5B6M - chains A and B; structure by X-ray diffraction, 2.50 A resolution.

[Chain A (and B)]
Molecule: Peroxiredoxin-6
Source organism: Homo sapiens
Notes: EC 1.11.1.15; chain B of this document is another copy of the same molecule, construct and numbering; everything in this record applies to it too
UniProtKB: P30041 (PRDX6_HUMAN); residue numbers follow UniProt; this construct covers 1-224
Chain sequence (224 residues; numbered 1 to 224; the number before each row is that of its first residue):
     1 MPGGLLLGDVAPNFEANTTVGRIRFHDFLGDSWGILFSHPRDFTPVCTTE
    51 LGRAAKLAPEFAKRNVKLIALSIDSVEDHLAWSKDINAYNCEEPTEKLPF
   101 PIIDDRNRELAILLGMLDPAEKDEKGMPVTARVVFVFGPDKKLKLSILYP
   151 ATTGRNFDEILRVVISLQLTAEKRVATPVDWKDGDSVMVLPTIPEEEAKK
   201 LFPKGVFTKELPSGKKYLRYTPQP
Unresolved in the structure: 1-3
UniProt features mapped onto this chain:
  - region: D31 to P40 (Required and sufficient for targeting to lysosomes and lamellar bodies)
  - active site: C47 (Cysteine sulfenic acid (-SOH) intermediate), D140 (For phospholipase activity)
  - site: S32 (Important for phospholipase activity)
  - modified residue: T44 (Phosphothreonine), K63 (N6-acetyllysine), Y89 (Phosphotyrosine), T177 (Phosphothreonine), K209 (N6-acetyllysine)
  - mutagenesis: S32 (S32A: Loss of phospholipase activity, but no effect on peroxidase activity), C47 (C47S: Loss of peroxidase activity, but no effect on phospholipase activity)

[Interface between chain A and chain B]
Residue-residue contacts (119):
  G4(A) - L6(B)
  L6(A) - L117(B)  hydrophobic
  L7(A) - P119(B)
  L7(A) - A131(B)  hydrophobic
  L7(A) - L148(B)  hydrophobic
  L7(A) - Y149(B)
  G8(A) - P119(B)
  F43(A) - S213(B)
  F43(A) - K215(B)
  F43(A) - Y217(B)
  T44(A) - P191(B)
  T44(A) - Y217(B)
  P45(A) - M188(B)  hydrophobic
  P45(A) - V189(B)
  P45(A) - P191(B)
  P45(A) - Y217(B)
  V46(A) - A176(B)
  V46(A) - T177(B)
  V46(A) - P178(B)  hydrophobic
  V46(A) - M188(B)  hydrophobic
  T48(A) - Y217(B)
  T49(A) - P178(B)
  T49(A) - V179(B)  hydrogen bond (side chain-backbone)
  E50(A) - V179(B)
  R53(A) - D180(B)  salt bridge
  W82(A) - Y217(B)  hydrogen bond
  K84(A) - P212(B)
  D85(A) - L211(B)
  D85(A) - P212(B)
  D85(A) - S213(B)  hydrogen bond (side chain-backbone)
  D85(A) - Y217(B)  hydrogen bond
  A88(A) - P212(B)
  Y89(A) - L218(B)  hydrophobic
  Y89(A) - Y220(B)
  G115(A) - L6(B)
  P119(A) - L7(B)
  P119(A) - G8(B)
  A131(A) - L7(B)  hydrophobic
  K144(A) - P150(B)
  L145(A) - L148(B)
  L145(A) - Y149(B)  hydrophobic
  L145(A) - P150(B)
  S146(A) - I147(B)
  S146(A) - L148(B)  hydrogen bond (backbone-backbone)
  I147(A) - S146(B)
  L148(A) - L7(B)  hydrophobic
  L148(A) - L145(B)
  L148(A) - S146(B)  hydrogen bond (backbone-backbone)
  Y149(A) - L145(B)  hydrophobic
  Y149(A) - E159(B)  hydrogen bond
  Y149(A) - V163(B)
  P150(A) - L7(B)  hydrophobic
  P150(A) - K144(B)
  P150(A) - L145(B)
  P150(A) - L167(B)  hydrophobic
  T152(A) - T170(B)  hydrogen bond
  T152(A) - A176(B)
  T152(A) - T177(B)  hydrogen bond (backbone-backbone)
  T153(A) - S166(B)  hydrogen bond
  T153(A) - L167(B)
  T153(A) - T177(B)
  G154(A) - R162(B)  hydrogen bond (backbone-side chain)
  G154(A) - T177(B)  hydrogen bond (backbone-backbone)
  G154(A) - P178(B)
  R155(A) - R162(B)
  R155(A) - V179(B)
  R155(A) - D180(B)  hydrogen bond (backbone-backbone)
  N156(A) - E159(B)  hydrogen bond
  N156(A) - R162(B)
  N156(A) - D180(B)
  F157(A) - V179(B)  hydrophobic
  F157(A) - D180(B)  hydrogen bond (backbone-side chain)
  E159(A) - Y149(B)  hydrogen bond
  E159(A) - N156(B)  hydrogen bond
  R162(A) - G154(B)  hydrogen bond (side chain-backbone)
  R162(A) - R155(B)
  R162(A) - N156(B)
  V163(A) - Y149(B)
  S166(A) - T153(B)  hydrogen bond
  L167(A) - P150(B)  hydrophobic
  L167(A) - T153(B)
  T170(A) - T152(B)  hydrogen bond
  A176(A) - V46(B)  hydrophobic
  A176(A) - T152(B)
  T177(A) - V46(B)
  T177(A) - T152(B)  hydrogen bond (backbone-backbone)
  T177(A) - T153(B)
  T177(A) - G154(B)  hydrogen bond (backbone-backbone)
  P178(A) - T49(B)
  P178(A) - G154(B)
  V179(A) - T49(B)  hydrogen bond (backbone-side chain)
  V179(A) - E50(B)
  V179(A) - R53(B)
  V179(A) - R155(B)
  V179(A) - F157(B)  hydrophobic
  D180(A) - R53(B)  salt bridge
  D180(A) - R155(B)  hydrogen bond (backbone-backbone)
  D180(A) - N156(B)
  D180(A) - F157(B)  hydrogen bond (side chain-backbone)
  D180(A) - D158(B)
  M188(A) - P45(B)  hydrophobic
  M188(A) - V46(B)  hydrophobic
  V189(A) - P45(B)
  P191(A) - T44(B)
  L211(A) - D85(B)
  P212(A) - K84(B)
  P212(A) - D85(B)
  P212(A) - A88(B)
  S213(A) - D85(B)  hydrogen bond
  K215(A) - F43(B)
  Y217(A) - F43(B)
  Y217(A) - T44(B)
  Y217(A) - P45(B)
  Y217(A) - T48(B)
  Y217(A) - W82(B)  hydrogen bond
  Y217(A) - D85(B)  hydrogen bond
  L218(A) - P45(B)
  L218(A) - Y89(B)  hydrophobic
  Y220(A) - Y89(B)
Also at the interface, not in a pair above, chain A (60 interface residues in all): P94, L117, D118, A151, D158, R219
Also at the interface, not in a pair above, chain B (60 interface residues in all): G4, L5, P94, G115, D118, K209

[In short]
The chain A/chain B interface involves 60 residues from each chain, with 28 hydrogen bonds and 2 salt bridges.
Among the polar pairs are R53(A)-D180(B), T49(A)-V179(B) and W82(A)-Y217(B). From UniProt: active-site
residues C47(A) and D140(A) and 2 mutagenesis sites on chain A.
Chain A and chain B are both Peroxiredoxin-6 (Homo sapiens); the structure, Crystal structure of human
peroxiredoxin 6 in reduced state, was determined by X-ray diffraction together with 5B6N from the same study.
